PDB entry 4P6G | X-ray diffraction, 1.58 A resolution | chain A

Chain A:
Protein: Cathepsin S
Organism: Homo sapiens
Notes: EC 3.4.22.27
Reference sequence: P25774 (CATS_HUMAN); residues 0-217 here correspond to UniProt positions 114-331 (UniProt number = residue number + 114)
Amino-acid sequence (226 residues; each row starts with the number of its first residue; numbering starts at 0):
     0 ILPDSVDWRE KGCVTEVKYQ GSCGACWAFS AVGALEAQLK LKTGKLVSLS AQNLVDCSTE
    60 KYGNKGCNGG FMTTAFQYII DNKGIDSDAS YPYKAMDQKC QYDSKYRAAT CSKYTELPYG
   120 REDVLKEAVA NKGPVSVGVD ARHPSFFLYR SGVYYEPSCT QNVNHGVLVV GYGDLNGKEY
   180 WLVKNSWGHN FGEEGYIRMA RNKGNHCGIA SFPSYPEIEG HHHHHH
Not modelled in the structure: 219-225
Sequence notes: expression tag (218-225)
UniProt features mapped onto this chain:
  - active site: C25, H164, N184
Disulfides: C22-C66, C56-C99, C158-C206
Residues lining bound ligands: 2FZ ((3R,4S)-4-[(4-fluorobenzoyl)amino]-6-[4-(oxetan-3-yl)piperazin-1-yl]-3,4-dihydro-2H-chromen-3-yl methylcarbamate): G23, C25, W26, G62, K64, N67, G68, G69, F70, M71, G137, V162, N163, H164, G165, F211
Reported in the primary citation:
  - binding site for 2FZ: G69, M71, N163, F211
  - catalytic residues: C25 (citing earlier work)

In short:
Ligands of chain A: compound 2FZ. Curated annotation (UniProt) lists 3 active-site residues. The paper reports
the catalytic residue C25; a binding site for 2FZ at G69, M71 and N163 among others.
Chain A is Cathepsin S (Homo sapiens); the structure, Crystal Structure of Human Cathepsin S Bound to a
Non-covalent Inhibitor, was determined by X-ray diffraction (same publication as 4P6E).
